Entry 2WSC (X-ray diffraction, 3.30 A resolution); this record covers chains A and C of the 18 polymer chains in the assembly.

== Chain A ==
Protein: Photosystem I P700 chlorophyll A apoprotein A1
From: Pisum sativum
UniProtKB: P05310 (PSAA_PEA); residues 1-758 here = UniProt positions 1-758
Chain sequence (758 residues; row label = number of the first residue in the row):
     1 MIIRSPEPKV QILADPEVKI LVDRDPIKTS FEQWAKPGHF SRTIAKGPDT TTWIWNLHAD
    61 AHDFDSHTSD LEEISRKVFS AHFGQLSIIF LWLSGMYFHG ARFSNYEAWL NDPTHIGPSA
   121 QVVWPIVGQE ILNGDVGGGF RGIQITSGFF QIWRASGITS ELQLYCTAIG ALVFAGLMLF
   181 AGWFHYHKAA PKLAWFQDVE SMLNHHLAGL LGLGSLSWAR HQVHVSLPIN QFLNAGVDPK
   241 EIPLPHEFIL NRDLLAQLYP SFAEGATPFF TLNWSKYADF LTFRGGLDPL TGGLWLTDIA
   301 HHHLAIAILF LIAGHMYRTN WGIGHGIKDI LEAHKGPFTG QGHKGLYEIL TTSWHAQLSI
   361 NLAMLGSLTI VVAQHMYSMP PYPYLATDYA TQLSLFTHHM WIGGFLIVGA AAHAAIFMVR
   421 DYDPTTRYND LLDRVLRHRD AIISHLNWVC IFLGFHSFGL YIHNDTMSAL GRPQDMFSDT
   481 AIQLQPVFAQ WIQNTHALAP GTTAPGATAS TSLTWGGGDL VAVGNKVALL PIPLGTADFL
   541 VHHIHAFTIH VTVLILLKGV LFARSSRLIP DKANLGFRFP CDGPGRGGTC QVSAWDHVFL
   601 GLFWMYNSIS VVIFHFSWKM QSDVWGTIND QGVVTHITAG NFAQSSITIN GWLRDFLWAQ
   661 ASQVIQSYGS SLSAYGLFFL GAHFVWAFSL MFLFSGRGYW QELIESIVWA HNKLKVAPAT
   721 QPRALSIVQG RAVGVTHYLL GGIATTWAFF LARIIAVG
Unresolved in the structure: 1-20, 319-326
Ion coordination: chlorophyll a Mg site 1 near Gln121 (its only coordinating residue here); chlorophyll a Mg site 2 near Tyr317 (its only coordinating residue here); chlorophyll a Mg site 3 near Thr503 (its only coordinating residue here); 4Fe-4S cluster Fe: Cys581, Cys590 (shared with 2 residues of chain B)
Residues lining bound ligands:
  - beta-carotene (BCR), molecule 1: Tyr97, Thr167, Gly170, Ala171, Leu213, Leu216, Ser217
  - beta-carotene (BCR), molecule 2: Leu210, Leu213, Gly214, Ser215, Ser217
  - beta-carotene (BCR), molecule 3: Leu346, Leu350, Ala356, Ser359, Ile360, Ala414, Leu432
  - beta-carotene (BCR), molecule 4: Ser359, Ala363, Met364, Ser367, Ile407, Ala410, Ala411, Val553, Leu556, Leu557, Val560
  - beta-carotene (BCR), molecule 5: Phe678, Gly681, Ala682, Phe684, Leu740, Ile743, Ala744, Trp747
  - chlorophyll a (CLA), molecule 1: Glu32, Trp34, His67, Lys77, Ser80, Ala81, Ile88, Leu179, Gly182, Trp183, Tyr186, His187
  - chlorophyll a (CLA), molecule 2: Thr51, Ile54, Trp55, Ile704, Ile707, Val708, His711, Val716, Ala717, Pro722, Arg723
  - chlorophyll a (CLA), molecule 3: Ile54, Leu57, His58
  - chlorophyll a (CLA), molecule 4: Trp55, Phe684, Val685, Phe688, Met691, Phe692, Leu725, Gln729, Ala732, Val733, Thr736, His737, Leu740
  - chlorophyll a (CLA), molecule 5: Leu57, His58, Ala61, His62, Lys77, Ala81, His82, Gly84, Gln85, His187
  - chlorophyll a (CLA), molecule 6: His58, Ala59, Asp60, Ala61, His62, Asp63, His355, Leu362, Phe405, Leu406, Val408, Gly409, Ala412, His413, Ile416, Phe577, Arg578, Trp595, Leu602, Thr736, Leu740
  - chlorophyll a (CLA), molecule 7: His62, Phe64, Lys77, Val78, Ala81, His82, Gln85, Leu86, Ile89, Phe90, Leu93, Phe174, Trp354, His355, Gln357, Leu358, Asn361, Leu362, Leu365
  - chlorophyll a (CLA), molecule 8: His62, Gln85, Ile88, Ile89, Trp92, Phe405, Leu406
  - chlorophyll a (CLA), molecule 9: Phe79, Phe83, Leu177, Phe180, Ala181, Phe184, Lys188, Trp195
  - chlorophyll a (CLA), molecule 10: Phe79, His82, Phe83, Leu86, Phe90, Phe174, Met178, Trp195, Ser201, Met202, His205, His206, Gly209, Leu210
  - chlorophyll a (CLA), molecule 11: Leu91, Trp92, Ser94, Gly95, Met96, Phe98, His99, Phe103, Gln121, Val122, Val123, Trp124
  - chlorophyll a (CLA), molecule 12: Trp92, Gly95, Met96, His99, Ala120, Gln121, Leu132, Ile143, Gln144, Ile145, Thr146, Ser147, Ala674, Tyr675, Phe678
  - chlorophyll a (CLA), molecule 13: Trp92, Met96, Thr146, Ser147, Ser394, Leu395, Thr397, His398, Trp401, Phe405, Phe678, Ile743, Trp747
  - chlorophyll a (CLA), molecule 14: Gln121, Val122, Val123, Trp124, Ile126, Val127, Gly128, Gln129, Leu132, Ala674, Leu677, Phe678
  - chlorophyll a (CLA), molecule 15: Ser147, Gly148, Phe149, Ile152, Leu365, Leu368, Thr369, Val372, Met376, Tyr382, Leu385, Leu395, His398, His399, Ile402
  - chlorophyll a (CLA), molecule 16: Ser156, Gly157, Ile158, Cys166, Thr167, Ser217, Trp218, Arg220, His221, Pro245
  - chlorophyll a (CLA), molecule 17: Trp195, Ser201, His205
  - chlorophyll a (CLA), molecule 18: Phe196, Val199, Met202, Leu203, His206, Leu350, Thr351, Thr352, Ser353, Trp354, Gln357, Ile360, Asn361, Met364, Leu365
  - chlorophyll a (CLA), molecule 19: Leu203, Leu207, Leu309, Phe310, Ile330, Leu331, Ile360, Met418, Leu432, Val435
  - chlorophyll a (CLA), molecule 20: Leu210, Leu211, Gly214, Ser215, Trp218, Gln222, Ile299, His302, His303, Ile306, Phe310, Leu368, Val371, Val372, Pro381, Tyr382
  - chlorophyll a (CLA), molecule 21: Leu216, Ala219, Arg220, His224, Ile249, Leu250, Arg252, Leu304
  - chlorophyll a (CLA), molecule 22: Ala278, Asp279, Leu281, Thr282, Phe283, His301, Leu304, Ala305, Ile308, Ile312
  - chlorophyll a (CLA), molecule 23: Phe283, Leu294, Ile299, His301, His302, Ala305, Ile306, His375, Met379, Thr511
  - chlorophyll a (CLA), molecule 24: Ala313, His315, Met316, Tyr317, Asp329
  - chlorophyll a (CLA), molecule 25: Asp329, Ile330, Ala333, His334
  - chlorophyll a (CLA), molecule 26: Ile330, His334, Thr339, His343, Leu346, Leu431, Leu432, Val435
  - chlorophyll a (CLA), molecule 27: Lys335, Gly336, Pro337, Phe338, Thr339
  - chlorophyll a (CLA), molecule 28: Phe338, Thr339, Leu431, Arg434, His438, Ile442, His445
  - chlorophyll a (CLA), molecule 29: Met364, Leu368, Val371, Gln374, His375, Ser378, Met379, Ile492, Thr495, His496, Ala499, Pro500, Thr502, Thr511, Ser512, Thr514, Trp515
  - chlorophyll a (CLA), molecule 30: Ser367, Ile370, Val371, Gln374, Met400, Gly403, Ile407, Ile549, Thr552, Val553, Met605, Ser608, Ile609
  - chlorophyll a (CLA), molecule 31: Gln374, Tyr377, Phe396, Trp491, Ile492, Gln493, Trp515, Ile532, Leu534, His542, His545, Ile549, Val612, His615, Phe616, Lys619
  - chlorophyll a (CLA), molecule 32: Ser444, His445, Trp448
  - chlorophyll a (CLA), molecule 33: Ser444, Asn447, Trp448, Ile451
  - chlorophyll a (CLA), molecule 34: Leu446, Trp448, Val449, Ile549, His550, Val553, Leu557
  - chlorophyll a (CLA), molecule 35: Asn447, Cys450, Ile451, Leu453, Gly454, Phe455, Phe458, Gly459, Ile462, Phe547, Val551, Leu554, Ile555, Leu600, Trp604
  - chlorophyll a (CLA), molecule 36: Trp448, Ile451, Phe452, Phe455, His456
  - chlorophyll a (CLA), molecule 37: Trp448, Phe452, Leu453, Trp491, Asp538, Phe539, His542, His543, Ala546, His550
  - chlorophyll a (CLA), molecule 38: Phe455, His456, Gly459, Ile462, His463, Thr466, Met467, Leu470, Asp475
  - chlorophyll a (CLA), molecule 39: Phe458, Ile462, Phe547, Phe603, Trp604, Tyr606, Asn607, Ile649, Trp686, Tyr738
  - chlorophyll a (CLA), molecule 40: Tyr461, Ile544, Phe547, Tyr606, Asn607, Ser610, Val611, Phe614, Ile649, Trp652, Leu657, Ala661, Ile665, Phe679, His683, Trp686, Tyr738, Gly742, Ile743, Thr745, Thr746, Phe749
  - chlorophyll a (CLA), molecule 41: Asp465, Thr466, Ala469, Leu470
  - chlorophyll a (CLA), molecule 42: Leu653, Leu657, Trp658
  - chlorophyll a (CLA), molecule 43: Leu677, Leu680, Gly681, His683, Phe684, Trp686, Ala687
  - chlorophyll a (CLA), molecule 44: Phe684, Ala687, Phe688, Leu690, Met691, Phe694, Tyr699, Trp700, Leu703
  - chlorophyll a (CLA), molecule 45: Ile707, Ala710, His711, Leu714, Val716
  - chlorophyll a (CLA), molecule 46: Trp709, Ala710, Lys713, Leu714
  - dodecyl-alpha-D-maltoside (LMU), molecule 1: Leu21, His67, Thr68, Glu73, Tyr186
  - dodecyl-alpha-D-maltoside (LMU), molecule 2: Leu520, Ile628, Gln631, Gly632, Val634
  - phylloquinone (PQN): Trp55, Met691, Phe692, Ser695, Gly696, Arg697, Trp700, Ala724, Leu725, Ile727, Gly730
  - 4Fe-4S cluster (SF4): Cys581, Thr589, Cys590, Ile727
UniProt features mapped onto this chain:
  - binding site ([4Fe-4S] cluster): Cys581, Cys590
  - binding site (chlorophyll a'): His683
  - binding site (chlorophyll a): Met691, Tyr699
  - binding site (phylloquinone): Trp700

== Chain C ==
Protein: Photosystem I iron-sulfur center
From: Pisum sativum
UniProtKB: P10793 (PSAC_PEA); numbering as in UniProt (aligned over 1-81)
Chain sequence (81 residues; numbered 1 to 81; the number before each row is that of its first residue):
     1 MSHSVKIYDT CIGCTQCVRA CPTDVLEMIP WGGCKAKQIA SAPRTEDCVG CKRCESACPT
    61 DFLSVRVYLW HETTRSMGLA Y
Ion coordination: 4Fe-4S cluster Fe site 1: Cys21, Asp24; 4Fe-4S cluster Fe site 2 near Cys58 (its only coordinating residue here)
Residues lining bound ligands:
  - 4Fe-4S cluster (SF4), molecule 1: Ile7, Tyr8, Asp9, Cys11, Ile12, Gly13, Cys17, Val18, Cys58, Pro59, Thr60
  - 4Fe-4S cluster (SF4), molecule 2: Cys21, Pro22, Asp24, Val25, Val49, Gly50, Cys51, Lys52, Cys54
UniProt features mapped onto this chain:
  - binding site ([4Fe-4S] cluster): Cys11, Cys14, Cys17, Cys21, Cys48, Cys51, Cys54, Cys58

== Interface between chain A and chain C ==
Pairs across the interface - 16 pairs, chain A then chain C:
  Arg567(A) with Tyr81(C)
  Ile569(A) with Arg53(C)
  Asp571(A) with Arg53(C), hydrogen bond (backbone-side chain)
  Asn574(A) with Arg53(C)
  Asp582(A) with Cys51(C); Arg53(C), salt bridge
  Gly583(A) with Gly50(C); Cys51(C)
  Pro584(A) with Gly50(C); Cys51(C); Arg66(C); Val67(C)
  Gly585(A) with Gly50(C), hydrogen bond (backbone-backbone)
  Arg586(A) with Val49(C); Arg53(C); Met77(C)
Other interface residues (no listed pair), chain A (11 interface residues in all): Leu568, Gly587
Other interface residues (no listed pair), chain C (9 interface residues in all): Glu72

== In short ==
Chain A and chain C form an interface of 11 and 9 residues respectively; the contacts include 2 hydrogen bonds
and 1 salt bridge. Polar contacts include Asp582(A)-Arg53(C), Asp571(A)-Arg53(C) and Gly585(A)-Gly50(C).
Here chain A is Photosystem I P700 chlorophyll A apoprotein A1 and chain C is Photosystem I iron-sulfur
center, both from Pisum sativum. Entry 2WSC (Improved Model of Plant Photosystem I) was determined by X-ray
diffraction together with 3LW5, 2WSE and 2WSF from the same study.
